Entry 5H9E (X-ray diffraction, 3.21 A resolution); this record covers chains J and L of the 14 polymer chains in the assembly.

== Chain J ==
Name: CRISPR system Cascade subunit CasD
Source organism: Escherichia coli (strain K12)
UniProtKB: Q46898 (CAS5_ECOLI); residues 1-224 here = UniProt positions 1-224
Sequence (224 residues; row label = number of the first residue in the row):
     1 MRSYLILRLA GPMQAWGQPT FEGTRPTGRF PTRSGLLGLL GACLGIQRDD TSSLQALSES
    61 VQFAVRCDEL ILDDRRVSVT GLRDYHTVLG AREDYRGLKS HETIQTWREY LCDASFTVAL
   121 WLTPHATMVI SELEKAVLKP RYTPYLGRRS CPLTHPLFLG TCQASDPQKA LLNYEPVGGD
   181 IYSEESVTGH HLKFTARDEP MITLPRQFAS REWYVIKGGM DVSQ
Unresolved in the structure: 220-224

== Chain L ==
Molecule: crRNA
Source organism: Escherichia coli
Sequence (61 nucleotides; each row starts with the number of its first residue):
     1 AUAAACCGAC GGUAUUGUUC AGAUCCUGGC UUGCCAACAG GAGUUCCCCG CGCCAGCGGG
    61 X
Modified / non-standard residues: 23G (guanosine-5'-phosphate-2',3'-cyclic phosphate) at position 61

== How chain J and chain L interact ==
Residue-residue contacts - 52 pairs, chain J then chain L:
  Trp16(J) with U2(L), base contact
  Gly17(J) with A3(L), base contact
  Gln18(J) with A3(L), sugar contact
  Pro19(J) with A3(L), base contact
  Thr20(J) with A3(L), hydrogen bond to the base
  Arg25(J) with A3(L), hydrogen bond to the phosphate; A4(L), salt bridge to the phosphate
  Pro26(J) with A3(L), sugar contact
  Ser34(J) with U2(L), sugar contact; A3(L), hydrogen bond to the phosphate
  Gly35(J) with U2(L), base contact
  Gly38(J) with A1(L), sugar contact; U2(L), sugar contact
  Leu39(J) with U2(L), base contact
  Gly41(J) with A1(L), sugar contact
  Ala42(J) with A1(L), sugar contact; U2(L), base contact
  Ile46(J) with A1(L), phosphate contact
  Gln47(J) with A1(L), base contact
  Arg48(J) with A1(L), phosphate contact; U2(L), salt bridge to the phosphate; A4(L), hydrogen bond to the base; A5(L), hydrogen bond to the sugar
  Tyr85(J) with A9(L), hydrogen bond to the base
  His86(J) with C7(L), hydrogen bond to the sugar; A9(L), phosphate contact
  Thr87(J) with C7(L), sugar contact; G8(L), hydrogen bond to the base; A9(L), hydrogen bond to the phosphate
  Val88(J) with C7(L), base contact; G8(L), phosphate contact
  Leu89(J) with G8(L), hydrogen bond to the phosphate
  Arg92(J) with C6(L), hydrogen bond to the base
  Thr103(J) with G8(L), base contact
  Arg108(J) with C7(L), hydrogen bond to the base
  Tyr142(J) with A1(L), stacking on the base
  Thr143(J) with U2(L), base contact
  Pro144(J) with U2(L), base contact
  Tyr145(J) with A1(L), hydrogen bond to the sugar; U2(L), stacking on the base; A4(L), hydrogen bond to the sugar
  Gly147(J) with U2(L), hydrogen bond to the sugar; A4(L), sugar contact
  Arg148(J) with A4(L), salt bridge to the phosphate; A5(L), phosphate contact
  Arg149(J) with A1(L), hydrogen bond to the base; A5(L), hydrogen bond to the phosphate; C6(L), salt bridge to the phosphate
  Arg197(J) with A3(L), hydrogen bond to the base
  Arg206(J) with A3(L), salt bridge to the phosphate; A4(L), base contact
  Phe208(J) with A3(L), stacking on the base
Interface residues without a listed pair, chain J (38 interface residues in all): Thr32, Gln105, Leu146, Asp198

== Overview ==
38 residues of chain J and 9 residues of chain L are in contact, with 18 hydrogen bonds, 5 salt bridges and 3
aromatic stacking contacts. Polar pairs include Thr20(J)-A3(L), Arg48(J)-A4(L) and Tyr85(J)-A9(L).
Chain J is CRISPR system Cascade subunit CasD (Escherichia coli (strain K12)) and chain L is crRNA
(Escherichia coli); the structure, Crystal structure of E. coli Cascade bound to a PAM-containing dsDNA target
(32-nt spacer) at 3.20 ..., was determined by X-ray diffraction, deposited together with 5H9F.
